8YIL - chains C and H of the 20 polymer chains in the assembly; structure by electron microscopy, 2.58 A resolution.

Chain C:
Protein: Cytochrome b
From: Saccharomyces cerevisiae
Reference sequence: A0A0G3F5W7 (A0A0G3F5W7_YEASX); residue numbers follow UniProt; this construct covers 1-385
Chain sequence (385 residues; each row starts with the number of its first residue):
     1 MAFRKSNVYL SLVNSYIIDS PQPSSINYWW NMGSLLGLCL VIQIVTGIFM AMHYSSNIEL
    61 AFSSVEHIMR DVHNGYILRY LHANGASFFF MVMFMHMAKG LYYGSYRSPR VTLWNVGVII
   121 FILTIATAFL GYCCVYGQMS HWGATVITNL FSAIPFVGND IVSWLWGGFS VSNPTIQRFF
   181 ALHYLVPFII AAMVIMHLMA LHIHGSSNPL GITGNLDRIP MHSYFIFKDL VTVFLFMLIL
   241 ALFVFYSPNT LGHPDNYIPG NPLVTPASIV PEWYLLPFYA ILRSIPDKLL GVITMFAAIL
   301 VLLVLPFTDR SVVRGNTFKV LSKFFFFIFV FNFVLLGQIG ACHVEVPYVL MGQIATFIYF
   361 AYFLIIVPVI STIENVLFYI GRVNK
Bound ions: heme Fe site 1: H82, H183; heme Fe site 2: H96, H197
Residues lining bound ligands:
  - metyltetraprole (86T): I125, A128, F129, Y132, M139, G143, V146, I147, I269, V270, P271, E272, Y274, L275, Y279, M295, F296
  - 3-sn-phosphatidylethanolamine (8PE; (2R)-3-{[(S)-(2-aminoethoxy)(hydroxy)phosphoryl]oxy}-2-(tetradecanoyloxy)propyl octadecanoate): N27, W29, F94, M95, M97, A98, K99, Y102, Y103, T317, K323, F326, V330, F331, F333, Y359
  - 3-sn-phosphatidylethanolamine (9PE; (1R)-2-{[(S)-(2-aminoethoxy)(hydroxy)phosphoryl]oxy}-1-[(heptanoyloxy)methyl]ethyl octadecanoate), molecule 1: F3, S6, N7, V8, Y9, L10, V13
  - 3-sn-phosphatidylethanolamine (9PE), molecule 2: T112, N115, I119, A192, M193, I195, M196
  - cardiolipin (CN3; (2R,5S,11R,14R)-5,8,11-trihydroxy-2-(nonanoyloxy)-5,11-dioxido-16-oxo-14-[(propanoyloxy)methyl]-4,6,10,12,15-pentaoxa-5,11-diphosphanonadec-1-yl undecanoate): N27, Y28, W29, M32, L35, F88, M91, M95, V231, T232, L235, F236, I239
  - cardiolipin (CN5; (5S,11R)-5,8,11-trihydroxy-5,11-dioxido-17-oxo-4,6,10,12,16-pentaoxa-5,11-diphosphaoctadec-1-yl pentadecanoate): L12, V13, Y16, I17, I195, L198, M199, I226, D229, L230
  - heme (HEM), molecule 1: W30, N31, G33, S34, L36, G37, F89, M93, H96, M97, K99, S105, L113, W114, G117, V118, I120, F121, V194, H197, L198, L201, G205, S206, S207
  - heme (HEM), molecule 2: L40, Q43, I44, G47, I48, M50, A51, Y54, V65, R79, H82, A83, A86, F89, T127, A128, G131, Y132, V135, F180, H183, Y184, P187, Y274
  - UQ6 (5-(3,7,11,15,19,23-hexamethyl-tetracosa-2,6,10,14,18,22-hexaenyl)-2,3-dimethoxy-6-methyl-benzene-1,4-diol): Y16, I17, S34, G37, L40, V41, I44, V45, F49, M52, A191, V194, I195, L198, L201, M221

Chain H:
Protein: Cytochrome b-c1 complex subunit 8
From: Saccharomyces cerevisiae
Reference sequence: A0A6A5PU80 (A0A6A5PU80_YEASX); numbering as in UniProt (aligned over 2-94)
Chain sequence (93 residues; numbered 2 to 94; the number before each row is that of its first residue):
     2 GPPSGKTYMG WWGHMGGPKQ KGITSYAVSP YAQKPLQGIF HNAVFNSFRR FKSQFLYVLI
    62 PAGIYWYWWK NGNEYNEFLY SKAGREELER VNV

How chain C and chain H interact:
Contacting residue pairs - 45 pairs, chain C then chain H:
  S15(C) - W12(H)
  D19(C) - W12(H)
  D19(C) - W13(H)  hydrogen bond (backbone-side chain)
  P21(C) - W12(H)
  P21(C) - W13(H)  hydrophobic
  Y102(C) - Q55(H)
  H202(C) - W12(H)
  I203(C) - T8(H)
  H204(C) - M10(H)
  N215(C) - Y9(H)  hydrogen bond (side chain-backbone)
  N215(C) - M10(H)
  N215(C) - M16(H)
  N215(C) - G17(H)
  L216(C) - P19(H)  hydrophobic
  L216(C) - Q21(H)
  R218(C) - M10(H)
  R218(C) - W13(H)
  R218(C) - M16(H)
  I219(C) - W13(H)
  P220(C) - W13(H)
  V320(C) - Y58(H)
  F324(C) - P62(H)  hydrophobic
  F327(C) - Y58(H)
  F327(C) - V59(H)  hydrophobic
  F327(C) - P62(H)
  I328(C) - P62(H)  hydrophobic
  I328(C) - Y66(H)  hydrogen bond (backbone-side chain)
  F331(C) - V59(H)
  F331(C) - A63(H)  hydrophobic
  F331(C) - Y66(H)
  N332(C) - Y66(H)
  L335(C) - W69(H)  hydrophobic
  Q338(C) - W70(H)
  C342(C) - W70(H)  hydrophobic
  E345(C) - N77(H)
  E345(C) - Y81(H)
  V346(C) - V92(H)  hydrophobic
  V346(C) - N93(H)
  P347(C) - G73(H)
  P347(C) - N77(H)
  Y348(C) - W70(H)
  Y348(C) - G73(H)
  Y348(C) - N74(H)  hydrogen bond
  M351(C) - W69(H)
  I358(C) - Y66(H)
Also at the interface, not in a pair above, chain C (32 interface residues in all): S20, P109, G205, K323, I354
Also at the interface, not in a pair above, chain H (27 interface residues in all): G18, I61, Y76, L80

In short:
32 residues of chain C and 27 residues of chain H are in contact; the contacts include 4 hydrogen bonds. Among
the polar pairs are D19(C)-W13(H), N215(C)-Y9(H) and I328(C)-Y66(H). Bound to chain C: compound UQ6, 3 copies
of 3-sn-phosphatidylethanolamine, heme, cardiolipin and metyltetraprole.
Here chain C is Cytochrome b and chain H is Cytochrome b-c1 complex subunit 8, both from Saccharomyces
cerevisiae. Entry 8YIL (Cryo-EM structure of Saccharomyces cerevisiae bc1 complex in YF24228-bound state) was
determined by electron microscopy.
